Entry 9EJR (X-ray diffraction, 2.10 A resolution); this record covers chain A.

# Chain A
Protein: Tyrosine-protein kinase BTK
From: Mus musculus
Notes: EC 2.7.10.2
Reference sequence: P35991 (BTK_MOUSE); residues 382-659 here = UniProt positions 382-659
Amino-acid sequence (279 residues; numbered 381 to 659; the number before each row is that of its first residue):
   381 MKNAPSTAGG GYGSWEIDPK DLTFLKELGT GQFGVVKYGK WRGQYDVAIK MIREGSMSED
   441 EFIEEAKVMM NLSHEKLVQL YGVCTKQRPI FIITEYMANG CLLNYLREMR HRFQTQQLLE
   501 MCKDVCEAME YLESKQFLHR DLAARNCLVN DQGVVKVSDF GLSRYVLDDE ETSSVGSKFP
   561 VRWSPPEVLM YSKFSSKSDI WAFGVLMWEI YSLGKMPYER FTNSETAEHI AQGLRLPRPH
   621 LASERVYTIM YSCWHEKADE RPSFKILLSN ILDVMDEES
Disordered / not traced: 381-393, 550-555
Sequence notes: initiating methionine (381); engineered mutation Gly390 (Leu in P35991), Glu551 (Tyr in P35991), Pro617 (Tyr in P35991)
Swiss-Prot annotation at these positions:
  - motif: Trp581 to Trp588 (CAV1-binding)
  - active site: Asp521 (Proton acceptor)
  - binding site (ATP): Leu408 to Val416, Lys430
  - modified residue (Phosphoserine): Ser604, Ser623, Ser659
  - mutagenesis: Lys430 (K430R: Loss of activity and no phosphorylation)

# Summary
Curated annotation (UniProt) lists active-site residue Asp521, 10 ATP-binding residues and one mutagenesis
site.
Chain A is Tyrosine-protein kinase BTK (Mus musculus); the structure, Bruton's tyrosine kinase in complex with
compound PTI52, was determined by X-ray diffraction (same publication as 9EJJ, 9EJS, 9EJX, 9ME2 and 9ME3).
